3LT0 - chains A and B; structure by X-ray diffraction, 1.96 A resolution.

Chain A (and B):
Protein: Enoyl-ACP reductase
Organism: Plasmodium falciparum
Notes: EC 1.3.1.9; chain B of this document is another copy of the same molecule, construct and numbering; everything in this record applies to it too
UniProt: Q9BJJ9 (Q9BJJ9_PLAFA); numbering as in UniProt (aligned over 96-424)
Chain sequence (329 residues; row label = number of the first residue in the row):
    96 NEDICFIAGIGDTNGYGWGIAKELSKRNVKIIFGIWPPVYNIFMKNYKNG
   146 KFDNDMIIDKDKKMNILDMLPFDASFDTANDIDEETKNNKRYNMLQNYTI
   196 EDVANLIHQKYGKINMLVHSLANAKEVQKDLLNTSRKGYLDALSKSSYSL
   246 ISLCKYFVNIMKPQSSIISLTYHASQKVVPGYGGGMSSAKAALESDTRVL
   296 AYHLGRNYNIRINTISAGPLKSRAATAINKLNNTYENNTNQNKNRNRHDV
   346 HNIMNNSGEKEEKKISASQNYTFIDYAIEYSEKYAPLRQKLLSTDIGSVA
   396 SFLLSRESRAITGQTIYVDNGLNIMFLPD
Unresolved in the structure: 325-366

Interface between chain A and chain B:
Residue-residue contacts (81; chain A residue first):
  E118(A) - E402(B)
  R122(A) - E402(B)  salt bridge
  R293(A) - I419(B)
  A296(A) - P381(B)
  A296(A) - I419(B)  hydrophobic
  Y297(A) - M420(B)  hydrophobic
  Y297(A) - D424(B)  hydrogen bond
  G300(A) - P381(B)
  G300(A) - L382(B)
  R301(A) - K378(B)
  R301(A) - Y379(B)  hydrogen bond (side chain-backbone)
  R301(A) - A380(B)  hydrogen bond (side chain-backbone)
  R301(A) - P381(B)  hydrogen bond (backbone-backbone)
  R301(A) - R383(B)
  R301(A) - D424(B)  salt bridge
  N304(A) - Q384(B)
  R306(A) - L382(B)
  K378(A) - R301(B)
  Y379(A) - R301(B)  hydrogen bond (backbone-side chain)
  A380(A) - R301(B)  hydrogen bond (backbone-side chain)
  P381(A) - A296(B)
  P381(A) - G300(B)
  P381(A) - R301(B)  hydrogen bond (backbone-backbone)
  L382(A) - G300(B)
  L382(A) - N304(B)
  L382(A) - R306(B)
  L382(A) - R404(B)
  L382(A) - T407(B)
  R383(A) - R301(B)
  Q384(A) - N304(B)
  Q384(A) - R404(B)  hydrogen bond (side chain-backbone)
  K385(A) - R404(B)
  L386(A) - A405(B)  hydrophobic
  L387(A) - R404(B)
  D390(A) - R404(B)  salt bridge
  D390(A) - A405(B)
  S393(A) - F397(B)
  S393(A) - E402(B)  hydrogen bond (side chain-backbone)
  V394(A) - F397(B)  hydrophobic
  V394(A) - E402(B)
  V394(A) - I406(B)  hydrophobic
  F397(A) - V394(B)  hydrophobic
  F397(A) - F397(B)  hydrophobic
  E402(A) - R122(B)  salt bridge
  E402(A) - S393(B)  hydrogen bond (backbone-side chain)
  R404(A) - L382(B)
  R404(A) - Q384(B)  hydrogen bond (backbone-side chain)
  R404(A) - L387(B)
  R404(A) - D390(B)  salt bridge
  A405(A) - L386(B)  hydrophobic
  A405(A) - D390(B)
  A405(A) - V413(B)  hydrophobic
  A405(A) - D414(B)  hydrogen bond (backbone-backbone)
  A405(A) - N415(B)  hydrogen bond (backbone-backbone)
  I406(A) - V394(B)  hydrophobic
  I406(A) - Y412(B)
  I406(A) - V413(B)  hydrophobic
  T407(A) - P381(B)
  T407(A) - L382(B)
  T407(A) - N415(B)
  T407(A) - G416(B)
  G408(A) - I419(B)
  Q409(A) - Y412(B)
  Q409(A) - N418(B)  hydrogen bond
  Q409(A) - I419(B)
  I411(A) - I411(B)  hydrophobic
  Y412(A) - I406(B)
  Y412(A) - Q409(B)
  V413(A) - A405(B)  hydrophobic
  D414(A) - A405(B)  hydrogen bond (backbone-backbone)
  N415(A) - A405(B)  hydrogen bond (backbone-backbone)
  N415(A) - T407(B)
  G416(A) - T407(B)
  N418(A) - Q409(B)  hydrogen bond
  I419(A) - R293(B)
  I419(A) - A296(B)  hydrophobic
  I419(A) - G408(B)
  I419(A) - Q409(B)
  M420(A) - Y297(B)  hydrophobic
  D424(A) - Y297(B)  hydrogen bond
  D424(A) - R301(B)  salt bridge
Other interface residues (no listed pair), chain B (41 interface residues in all): E118, I305, K385

In short:
40 residues of chain A and 41 residues of chain B are in contact; the contacts include 18 hydrogen bonds and 6
salt bridges. Polar contacts include R122(A)-E402(B), R301(A)-D424(B) and D390(A)-R404(B).
Chain A and chain B are both Enoyl-ACP reductase (Plasmodium falciparum); the structure, Enoyl-ACP Reductase
from Plasmodium falciparum (PfENR) in complex with triclosan variant T1, was determined by X-ray diffraction,
deposited together with 3LSY, 3LT1, 3LT2 and 3LT4.
